PDB entry 4KVB | X-ray diffraction, 4.20 A resolution (low resolution: residue-level contacts below are approximate; hydrogen-bond / salt-bridge calls are withheld) | chains A and L of the 20 polymer chains in the assembly

# Chain A
Molecule: 16S rRNA
From: Thermus thermophilus
Sequence (1522 nucleotides; each row starts with the number of its first residue; note: 42 numbers in that range are skipped by the numbering (no residue carries them; nothing is unmodelled there); a row labelled like 190A-190L holds insertion residues (190A, then the next letters in order); numbering starts at 0):
     0 UUUGUUGGAGAGUUUGAUCCUGGCUCAGGGUGAACGCUGGCGGCGUGCCU
    50 AAGACAUGCAAGUCGUGCGGG
    73 CCGCGGGGUUUU
    88 ACUCCG
    95 UGGUC
   101 AGCGGCGGACGGGUGAGUAACGCGUGGGU
  129A G
   130 ACCUACCCGGAAGAGGGGGACAACCCGGGGAAACUCGGGCUAAUCCCCCA
   180 UGUGGACCCGC
190A-190L CCCUUGGGGUGU
   191 GUCCAAAGGGCUUU
   216 GCCCGCUUCCGGAUGGGCCCGCGUCCCAUCAGCUAGUUGGUGGGGUAAUG
   266 GCCCACCAAGGCGACGACGGGUAGCCGGUCUGAGAGGAUGGCCGGCCACA
   316 GGGGCACUGAGACACGGGCCCCACUCCUACGGGAGGCAGCAGUUAGGAAU
   366 CUUCCGCAAUGGGCGCAAGCCUGACGGAGCGACGCCGCUUGGAGGAAGAA
   416 GCCCUUCGGGGUGUAAACUCCUGAA
   442 CCCGGGACGAAACCCCCGAGGA
   474 GGGGACUGACGGUACCGGG
   494 GUAAUAGCGCCGGCCAACUCCGUGCCAGCAGCCGCGGUAAUACGGAGGGC
   544 GCGAGCGUUACCCGGAUUCACUGGGCGUAAAGGGCGUGUAGGCGGCCUGG
   594 GGCGUCCCAUGUGAAAGACCACGGCUCAACCGUGGGGGAGCGUGGGAUAC
   644 GCUCAGGCUAGACGGUGGGAGAGGGUGGUGGAAUUCCCGGAGUAGCGGUG
   694 AAAUGCGCAGAUACCGGGAGGAACGCCGAUGGCGAAGGCAGCCACCUGGU
   744 CCACCCGUGACGCUGAGGCGCGAAAGCGUGGGGAGCAAACCGGAUUAGAU
   794 ACCCGGGUAGUCCACGCCCUAAACGAUGCGCGCUAGGUCUCUGGGUCU
   848 CCUGGGGGCCGAAGCUAACGCGUUAAGCGCGCCGCCUGGGGAGUACGGCC
   898 GCAAGGCUGAAACUCAAAGGAAUUGACGGGGGCCCGCACAAGCGGUGGAG
   948 CAUGUGGUUUAAUUCGAAGXAACGCGAAGAACCUUACCAGGCCUUGACAU
   998 GCUAGG
 1003A G
  1004 AACCCGGGUGAAAGCCUGGGGUGCCCC
1030A-1030D GCGA
  1031 GGGGAGCCCUAGCACAGGUGCUGCAUGGCCGUCGUCAGCUCGUGCCGUGA
  1081 GGUGUUGGGUUAAGUCCCGCAACGAGCGCAACCCCCGCCGUUAGUUGCCA
  1131 GCGGUUCGGCCGGGCACUCUAACGGGACUGCCCGCGAAA
  1171 GCGGGAGGAAGGAGGGGACGACGUCUGGUCAGCAUGGCCCUUACGGCCUG
  1221 GGCGACACACGUGCUACAAUGCCCACUACAAAGCGAUGCCACCCGGCAAC
  1271 GGGGAGCUAAUCGCAAAAAGGUGGGCCCAGUUCGGAUUGGGGUCUGCAAC
  1321 CCGACCCCAUGAAGCCGGAAUCGCUAGUAAUCGCGGAUCAG
 1361A C
  1362 CAUGCCGCGGUGAAUACGUUCCCGGGCCUUGUACACACXGCCXGUXACGC
  1412 CAUGGGAGCGGGCUCUACCCGAAGUCGCCGGG
  1446 AGCCUACGGG
  1459 CAGGCGCCGAGGGUAGGGCCCGUGACUGGGGCGAAGUCGUAACAAGGUAG
  1509 CUGUACCGGAAGGUGCGGCUGGAUCACCUCCUUUCU
Not modelled in the structure: 0-3, 1535-1538
Modified residues: PSU (pseudouridine-5'-monophosphate) at position 516, 7MG (7N-methyl-8-hydroguanosine-5'-monophosphate) at position 527, M2G (N2-dimethylguanosine-5'-monophosphate) at position 966, 5MC (5-methylcytidine-5'-monophosphate) at position 967, 2MG (2N-methylguanosine-5'-monophosphate) at position 1207, 5MC (5-methylcytidine-5'-monophosphate) at position 1400, 4OC (4n,o2'-methylcytidine-5'-monophosphate) at position 1402, 5MC (5-methylcytidine-5'-monophosphate) at position 1404, 5MC (5-methylcytidine-5'-monophosphate) at position 1407, UR3 (3-methyluridine-5'-monophoshate) at position 1498, MA6 (6N-dimethyladenosine-5'-monophoshate) at position 1518, MA6 (6N-dimethyladenosine-5'-monophoshate) at position 1519, PSU (pseudouridine-5'-monophosphate) at position 1540, PSU (pseudouridine-5'-monophosphate) at position 1541
Metal / ion sites: Mg2+ site 1: U12, G22; K+ site 1 near U14 (its only coordinating residue here); Mg2+ site 2 near G21 (its only coordinating residue here); Mg2+ site 3 near C48 (its only coordinating residue here); Mg2+ site 4: C48, U114, G115; Mg2+ site 5 near A53 (its only coordinating residue here); Mg2+ site 6: G61, U62; Mg2+ site 7 near G107 (its only coordinating residue here); Mg2+ site 8: A109, G331; Mg2+ site 9: A116, G117, G289; Mg2+ site 10: A116, G117, U118, G289; Mg2+ site 11: C121, U125; 84 more Mg2+ sites not listed; 19 more K+ sites not listed

# Chain L
Molecule: 30S ribosomal protein S12
From: Thermus thermophilus
Reference sequence: P61941 (RS12_THET2); residues 5-135 here correspond to UniProt positions 2-132 (UniProt number = residue number - 3)
Amino-acid sequence (134 residues; each row starts with the number of its first residue):
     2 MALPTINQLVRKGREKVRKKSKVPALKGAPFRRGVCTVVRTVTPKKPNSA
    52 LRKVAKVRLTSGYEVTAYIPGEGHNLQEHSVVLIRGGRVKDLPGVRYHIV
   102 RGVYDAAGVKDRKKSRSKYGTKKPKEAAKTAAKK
Not modelled in the structure: 2-4, 129-135
Construct notes: expression tag (3-4)
Modified residues: Asp92 ((3s)-3-(methylsulfanyl)-l-aspartic acid; 0TD)
Swiss-Prot annotation at these positions:
  - modified residue: Asp92 (3-methylthioaspartic acid)
Metal / ion sites: Mg2+: Asn49 (shared with C518(A), G529(A) of chain A)

# Interface between chain A and chain L
Contacting residue pairs (110):
  U24(A) - Lys23(L)
  A33(A) - Phe32(L)
  C34(A) - Phe32(L)
  C34(A) - Val101(L)
  G35(A) - Val104(L)
  G35(A) - Ser118(L)
  G35(A) - Gly121(L)
  C36(A) - Thr122(L)
  C36(A) - Lys123(L)
  C36(A) - Lys124(L)
  U37(A) - Lys123(L)
  U37(A) - Lys124(L)
  U49(A) - Lys28(L)
  C241(A) - Arg19(L)
  G302(A) - Lys17(L)
  A303(A) - Lys17(L)
  G362(A) - Arg33(L)
  G362(A) - Arg34(L)
  G362(A) - Thr61(L)
  A363(A) - Lys28(L)
  A363(A) - Pro31(L)
  A363(A) - Arg33(L)
  A363(A) - Arg34(L)
  A363(A) - Thr61(L)
  A363(A) - Leu84(L)
  A364(A) - Lys28(L)
  G500(A) - Lys124(L)
  C501(A) - Arg117(L)
  C501(A) - Ser118(L)
  C501(A) - Lys124(L)
  G502(A) - Lys115(L)
  G502(A) - Ser116(L)
  G502(A) - Arg117(L)
  G502(A) - Ser118(L)
  G502(A) - Lys119(L)
  C503(A) - Ser116(L)
  C503(A) - Lys119(L)
  C504(A) - Lys115(L)
  C518(A) - Asn49(L)
  C518(A) - Ser50(L)
  C519(A) - Ser50(L)
  A520(A) - Ala51(L)
  A520(A) - Leu52(L)
  A520(A) - Lys54(L)
  A520(A) - Glu73(L)
  G521(A) - Leu52(L)
  G521(A) - Arg53(L)
  G521(A) - Lys54(L)
  G521(A) - Gly72(L)
  G521(A) - Glu73(L)
  C522(A) - Arg53(L)
  C522(A) - Tyr69(L)
  C522(A) - Pro71(L)
  C522(A) - Gly72(L)
  C522(A) - Tyr120(L)
  A523(A) - Asp92(L)
  A523(A) - Tyr120(L)
  C525(A) - Arg89(L)
  C526(A) - Lys91(L)
  7MG_527(A) - Asn49(L)
  C528(A) - Asn49(L)
  G529(A) - Asn49(L)
  G529(A) - Ser50(L)
  G537(A) - Glu73(L)
  G537(A) - Arg113(L)
  G538(A) - Arg113(L)
  G538(A) - Lys114(L)
  G538(A) - Lys115(L)
  A539(A) - Lys114(L)
  A539(A) - Lys115(L)
  G541(A) - Lys115(L)
  G550(A) - Lys119(L)
  U551(A) - Arg86(L)
  U551(A) - Lys119(L)
  U552(A) - Pro31(L)
  U552(A) - Phe32(L)
  U552(A) - Arg86(L)
  U552(A) - Gly87(L)
  U552(A) - Gly88(L)
  A553(A) - Val24(L)
  A553(A) - Gly29(L)
  A553(A) - Ala30(L)
  A553(A) - Pro31(L)
  A553(A) - Gly87(L)
  A553(A) - Gly88(L)
  C554(A) - Ser22(L)
  C555(A) - Lys20(L)
  C556(A) - Lys20(L)
  C562(A) - Arg15(L)
  C562(A) - Glu16(L)
  A563(A) - Arg15(L)
  C564(A) - Leu10(L)
  C564(A) - Arg15(L)
  G567(A) - Pro5(L)
  G567(A) - Arg15(L)
  G568(A) - Pro5(L)
  G585(A) - Asn8(L)
  C880(A) - Thr6(L)
  C880(A) - Asn8(L)
  C880(A) - Gln9(L)
  G881(A) - Gln9(L)
  G881(A) - Arg12(L)
  C882(A) - Pro5(L)
  C882(A) - Gln9(L)
  C882(A) - Lys13(L)
  A909(A) - Lys21(L)
  C910(A) - Arg97(L)
  A913(A) - Lys46(L)
  A913(A) - Lys91(L)
  A1492(A) - Lys47(L)
Other interface residues (no listed pair), chain A (64 interface residues in all): C23, A32, C242, G524, C536, C879, C883, U884, A908, U911, C912
Other interface residues (no listed pair), chain L (64 interface residues in all): Val18, Val90, Pro94, Gly95, His99, Tyr105

# Overview
Chain A and chain L each contribute 64 residues to their interface. The Mg2+ site 1 is built by U12(A) and
G22(A). C48(A), U114(A) and G115(A) form the Mg2+ site 4.
Chain A is 16S rRNA and chain L is 30S ribosomal protein S12, both from Thermus thermophilus; the structure,
Thermus thermophilus HB27 30S ribosomal subunit lacking ribosomal protein S17, was determined by X-ray
diffraction.
